PDB entry 8H1W | X-ray diffraction, 1.40 A resolution | chain A

[Chain A]
Molecule: Serine palmitoyltransferase
From: Sphingobacterium multivorum
Notes: EC 2.3.1.50
UniProtKB: A7BFV6 (SPT_SPHMU); numbering as in UniProt (aligned over 1-399)
Amino-acid sequence (399 residues; numbered 1 to 399; the number before each row is that of its first residue):
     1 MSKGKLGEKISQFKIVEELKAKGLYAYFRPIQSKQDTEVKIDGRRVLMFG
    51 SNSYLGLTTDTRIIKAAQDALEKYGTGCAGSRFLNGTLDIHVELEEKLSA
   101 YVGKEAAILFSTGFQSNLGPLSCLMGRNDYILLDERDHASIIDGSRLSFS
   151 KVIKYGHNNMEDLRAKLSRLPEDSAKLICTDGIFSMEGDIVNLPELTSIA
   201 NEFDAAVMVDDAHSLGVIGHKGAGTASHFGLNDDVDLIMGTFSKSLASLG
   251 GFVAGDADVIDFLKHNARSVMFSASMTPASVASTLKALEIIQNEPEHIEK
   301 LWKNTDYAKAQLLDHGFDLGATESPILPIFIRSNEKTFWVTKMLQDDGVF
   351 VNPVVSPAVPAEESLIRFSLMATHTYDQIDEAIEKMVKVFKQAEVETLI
Not modelled in the structure: 1, 396-399
Modified positions: Lys244 ((2S)-2-amino-6-[[3-hydroxy-2-methyl-5-(phosphonooxymethyl)pyridin-4-yl]methylideneamino]hexanoic acid; LLP)
UniProt features mapped onto this chain:
  - binding site (pyridoxal 5'-phosphate): Gly113, Phe114, His213, Thr241, Ser243
  - modified residue: Lys244 (N6-(pyridoxal phosphate)lysine)

[Overview]
UniProt lists 5 pyridoxal 5'-phosphate-binding residues.
Chain A is Serine palmitoyltransferase (Sphingobacterium multivorum); the structure, Serine
Palmitoyltransferase from Sphingobacterium multivorum, was determined by X-ray diffraction (same publication
as 8H1Q, 8H1Y, 8H20 and 8H21).
